2SIM - chain A; structure by X-ray diffraction, 1.60 A resolution.

# Chain A
Name: Sialidase
Source organism: Salmonella typhimurium
Notes: EC 3.2.1.18
UniProt: P29768 (NANH_SALTY); residues 2-382 here correspond to UniProt positions 1-381 (UniProt number = residue number - 1)
Chain sequence (381 residues; each row starts with the number of its first residue):
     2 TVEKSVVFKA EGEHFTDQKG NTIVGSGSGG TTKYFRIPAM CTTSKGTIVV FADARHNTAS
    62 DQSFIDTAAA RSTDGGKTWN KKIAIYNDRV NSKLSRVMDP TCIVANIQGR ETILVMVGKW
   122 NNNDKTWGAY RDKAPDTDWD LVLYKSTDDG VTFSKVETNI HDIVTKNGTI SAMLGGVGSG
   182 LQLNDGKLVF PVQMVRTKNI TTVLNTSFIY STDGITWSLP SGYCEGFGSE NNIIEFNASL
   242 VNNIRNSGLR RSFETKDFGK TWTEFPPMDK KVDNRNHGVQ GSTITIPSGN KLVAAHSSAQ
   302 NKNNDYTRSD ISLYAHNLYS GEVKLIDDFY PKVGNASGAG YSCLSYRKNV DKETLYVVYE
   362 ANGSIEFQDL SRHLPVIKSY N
Cystine bridges: Cys42-Cys103
Differences from the reference sequence: conflict Asp329 (Ala328 in P29768)
Residues lining bound ligands: 2-deoxy-2,3-dehydro-N-acetyl-neuraminic acid (DAN): Arg37, Ile38, Arg56, Asp62, Met99, Asp100, Trp121, Thr127, Trp128, Leu175, Gly229, Glu231, Arg246, Arg309, Tyr342

# In short
Ligands of chain A: 2-deoxy-2,3-dehydro-N-acetyl-neuraminic acid.
Chain A is Sialidase (Salmonella typhimurium); the structure, The structures of salmonella typhimurium LT2
neuraminidase and its complex with a transition state analogue at ..., was determined by X-ray diffraction
together with 1DIL, 1DIM and 2SIL from the same study.
